4DR2 - chains A and T of the 21 polymer chains in the assembly; structure by X-ray diffraction, 3.25 A resolution.

[Chain A]
Molecule: 16S rRNA
Organism: Thermus thermophilus
Sequence (1522 nucleotides; row label = number of the first residue in the row; note: 42 numbers in that range are skipped by the numbering (no residue carries them; nothing is unmodelled there); a row labelled like 190A-190L holds insertion residues (190A, then the next letters in order); numbering starts at 0):
     0 UUUGUUGGAG AGUUUGAUCC UGGCUCAGGG UGAACGCUGG CGGCGUGCCU AAGACAUGCA
    60 AGUCGUGCGG G
    73 CCGCGGGGUU UU
    88 ACUCCG
    95 UGGUC
   101 AGCGGCGGAC GGGUGAGUAA CGCGUGGGU
  129A G
   130 ACCUACCCGG AAGAGGGGGA CAACCCGGGG AAACUCGGGC UAAUCCCCCA UGUGGACCCG
   190 C
190A-190L CCCUUGGGGUGU
   191 GUCCAAAGGG CUUU
   216 GCCCGCUUCC GGAUGGGCCC GCGUCCCAUC AGCUAGUUGG UGGGGUAAUG GCCCACCAAG
   276 GCGACGACGG GUAGCCGGUC UGAGAGGAUG GCCGGCCACA GGGGCACUGA GACACGGGCC
   336 CCACUCCUAC GGGAGGCAGC AGUUAGGAAU CUUCCGCAAU GGGCGCAAGC CUGACGGAGC
   396 GACGCCGCUU GGAGGAAGAA GCCCUUCGGG GUGUAAACUC CUGAA
   442 CCCGGGACGA AACCCCCGAC GA
   474 GGGGACUGAC GGUACCGGG
   494 GUAAUAGCGC CGGCCAACUC CGUGCCAGCA GCCGCGGUAA UACGGAGGGC GCGAGCGUUA
   554 CCCGGAUUCA CUGGGCGUAA AGGGCGUGUA GGCGGCCUGG GGCGUCCCAU GUGAAAGACC
   614 ACGGCUCAAC CGUGGGGGAG CGUGGGAUAC GCUCAGGCUA GACGGUGGGA GAGGGUGGUG
   674 GAAUUCCCGG AGUAGCGGUG AAAUGCGCAG AUACCGGGAG GAACGCCGAU GGCGAAGGCA
   734 GCCACCUGGU CCACCCGUGA CGCUGAGGCG CGAAAGCGUG GGGAGCAAAC CGGAUUAGAU
   794 ACCCGGGUAG UCCACGCCCU AAACGAUGCG CGCUAGGUCU CUGGGUCU
   848 CCUGGGGGCC GAAGCUAACG CGUUAAGCGC GCCGCCUGGG GAGUACGGCC GCAAGGCUGA
   908 AACUCAAAGG AAUUGACGGG GGCCCGCACA AGCGGUGGAG CAUGUGGUUU AAUUCGAAGX
   968 AACGCGAAGA ACCUUACCAG GCCUUGACAU GCUAGG
 1003A G
  1004 AACCCGGGUG AAAGCCUGGG GUGCCCC
1030A-1030D GCGA
  1031 GGGGAGCCCU AGCACAGGUG CUGCAUGGCC GUCGUCAGCU CGUGCCGUGA GGUGUUGGGU
  1091 UAAGUCCCGC AACGAGCGCA ACCCCCGCCG UUAGUUGCCA GCGGUUCGGC CGGGCACUCU
  1151 AACGGGACUG CCCGCGAAA
  1171 GCGGGAGGAA GGAGGGGACG ACGUCUGGUC AGCAUGGCCC UUACGGCCUG GGCGACACAC
  1231 GUGCUACAAU GCCCACUACA AAGCGAUGCC ACCCGGCAAC GGGGAGCUAA UCGCAAAAAG
  1291 GUGGGCCCAG UUCGGAUUGG GGUCUGCAAC CCGACCCCAU GAAGCCGGAA UCGCUAGUAA
  1351 UCGCGGAUCA G
 1361A C
  1362 CAUGCCGCGG UGAAUACGUU CCCGGGCCUU GUACACACXG CCXGUXACGC CAUGGGAGCG
  1422 GGCUCUACCC GAAGUCGCCG GG
  1446 AGCCUACGGG
  1459 CAGGCGCCGA GGGUAGGGCC CGUGACUGGG GCGAAGUCGU AACAAGGUAG CUGUACCGGA
  1519 AGGUGCGGCU GGAUCCACUC CUUUCU
Not modelled in the structure: 0-4, 1534-1538
Modified residues: PSU (pseudouridine-5'-monophosphate) at position 516, 7MG (7N-methyl-8-hydroguanosine-5'-monophosphate) at position 527, M2G (N2-dimethylguanosine-5'-monophosphate) at position 966, 5MC (5-methylcytidine-5'-monophosphate) at position 967, 2MG (2N-methylguanosine-5'-monophosphate) at position 1207, 5MC (5-methylcytidine-5'-monophosphate) at position 1400, 4OC (4n,o2'-methylcytidine-5'-monophosphate) at position 1402, 5MC (5-methylcytidine-5'-monophosphate) at position 1404, 5MC (5-methylcytidine-5'-monophosphate) at position 1407, UR3 (3-methyluridine-5'-monophoshate) at position 1498, MA6 (6N-dimethyladenosine-5'-monophoshate) at position 1518, MA6 (6N-dimethyladenosine-5'-monophoshate) at position 1519, PSU (pseudouridine-5'-monophosphate) at position 1540, PSU (pseudouridine-5'-monophosphate) at position 1541
Sequence notes: conflict C1534 (A2157 in M26923.1), A1535 (C2158 in M26923.1)
Bound ions: Mg2+ site 1 near U5 (its only coordinating residue here); Mg2+ site 2 near U12 (its only coordinating residue here); Mg2+ site 3: U12, C526, 7MG_527; Mg2+ site 4 near G21 (its only coordinating residue here); Mg2+ site 5: C48, U49; Mg2+ site 6 near A53 (its only coordinating residue here); Mg2+ site 7: A59, C386; Mg2+ site 8: G61, U62; Mg2+ site 9: G107, G324; Mg2+ site 10: A109, G331; Mg2+ site 11: G117, G289; Mg2+ site 12: C121, G124, U125, G236; 84 more Mg2+ sites not listed
Small-molecule neighbours:
  - paromomycin (PAR), molecule 1: U30, G31, C48, U49, U304, G305, G306, C554, C555
  - paromomycin (PAR), molecule 2: G31, C47, C48, A50, A51, G52, A53, G113, U114, G115, A353, C355, A356, U358, U359, A360, G361, U365, C366
  - paromomycin (PAR), molecule 3: G64, U65, G68, G69, G70, C73, U95, G96, G97, U98, C99, A101
  - paromomycin (PAR), molecule 4: A119, A120, C121, G122, C123, G236, C237, G238, U239, C240, C241, C280, G281, A282
  - paromomycin (PAR), molecule 5: G127, G128, U129, C132, U133, A228, U229, G230, G231
  - paromomycin (PAR), molecule 6: G292, G293, U294, C295, U296, G297, G301, G302, A303, G610, A611, A632
  - paromomycin (PAR), molecule 7: A412, G413, A414, A415, C417, C418, C419, G424, G425, G426, U427, G428
  - paromomycin (PAR), molecule 8: G567, G568, C569, G570, G575, G821, G874, C875, C877, C879, C880
  - paromomycin (PAR), molecule 9: U598, C599, C601, A602, U603, G604, A632, G633, C634, G635, U636, G637
  - paromomycin (PAR), molecule 10: U605, G606, A607, A608, G628, G629, G630, G631
  - paromomycin (PAR), molecule 11: G610, A611, C612, C613, A614, G616, A622, C623, C624, G625, U626, G627
  - paromomycin (PAR), molecule 12: G661, G662, A663, G664, G666, G667, C739, U740, G741, G742, U743
  - paromomycin (PAR), molecule 13: U669, G670, G671, U672, G673, G714, A715, A716, C717, C805, C806, A807
  - paromomycin (PAR), molecule 14: A716, C717, G718, C732, A733, A766, A767, U804, C805, C806, G1525, G1526
  - paromomycin (PAR), molecule 15: C770, G771, U772, G773, G774, G775, G776, A802, G803
  - paromomycin (PAR), molecule 16: C1060, G1061, U1062, U1065, C1066, C1189, G1190
  - paromomycin (PAR), molecule 17: G1405, U1406, 5MC_1407, A1408, C1409, G1489, C1490, G1491, A1492, A1493, G1494, U1495, C1496

[Chain T]
Molecule: 30S ribosomal protein S20
Organism: Thermus thermophilus
Reference sequence: P80380 (RS20_THET8); numbering as in UniProt (aligned over 1-106)
Amino-acid sequence (106 residues; row label = number of the first residue in the row):
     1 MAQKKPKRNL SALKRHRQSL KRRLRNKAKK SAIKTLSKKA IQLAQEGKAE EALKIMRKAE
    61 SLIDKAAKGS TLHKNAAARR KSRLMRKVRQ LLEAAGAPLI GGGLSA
Not modelled in the structure: 1-7

[How chain A and chain T interact]
Pairs across the interface (99):
  G61(A) - Leu10(T)  phosphate contact
  G102(A) - Arg17(T)  salt bridge to the phosphate
  C103(A) - Lys14(T)  salt bridge to the phosphate
  C103(A) - Arg17(T)  salt bridge to the phosphate
  C103(A) - Lys21(T)  phosphate contact
  G104(A) - Lys14(T)  hydrogen bond to the base
  G104(A) - Gln18(T)  hydrogen bond to the phosphate
  G104(A) - Lys21(T)  salt bridge to the phosphate
  G105(A) - Gln18(T)  phosphate contact
  G105(A) - Arg22(T)  salt bridge to the phosphate
  C106(A) - Arg15(T)  base contact
  G107(A) - Arg15(T)  hydrogen bond to the base
  G108(A) - Arg15(T)  base contact
  C132(A) - Lys74(T)  hydrogen bond to the phosphate
  C132(A) - Asn75(T)  hydrogen bond to the phosphate
  U133(A) - Lys74(T)  salt bridge to the phosphate
  C174(A) - Arg25(T)  sugar contact
  C175(A) - Arg25(T)  sugar contact
  C176(A) - Lys29(T)  salt bridge to the phosphate
  C177(A) - Lys65(T)  salt bridge to the phosphate
  C178(A) - Lys65(T)  salt bridge to the phosphate
  A185(A) - Glu60(T)  base contact
  A185(A) - Ala78(T)  phosphate contact
  A185(A) - Lys81(T)  hydrogen bond to the base
  C186(A) - Ala78(T)  sugar contact
  C186(A) - Lys81(T)  hydrogen bond to the sugar
  C186(A) - Ser82(T)  hydrogen bond to the phosphate
  C186(A) - Met85(T)  hydrogen bond to the sugar
  C187(A) - Ser82(T)  hydrogen bond to the phosphate
  C187(A) - Met85(T)  sugar contact
  C187(A) - Arg86(T)  sugar contact
  C187(A) - Arg89(T)  hydrogen bond to the sugar
  C187(A) - Leu104(T)  base contact
  C187(A) - Ser105(T)  hydrogen bond to the base
  C188(A) - Arg89(T)  hydrogen bond to the sugar
  C188(A) - Ser105(T)  base contact
  U190L(A) - Ser105(T)  hydrogen bond to the base
  U190L(A) - Ala106(T)  hydrogen bond to the base
  G191(A) - Met85(T)  base contact
  G191(A) - Gly101(T)  hydrogen bond to the sugar
  G191(A) - Gly102(T)  hydrogen bond to the sugar
  G191(A) - Gly103(T)  hydrogen bond to the base
  G191(A) - Leu104(T)  hydrogen bond to the sugar
  G191(A) - Ser105(T)  hydrogen bond to the base
  U192(A) - Arg57(T)  sugar contact
  U192(A) - Glu60(T)  hydrogen bond to the sugar
  U192(A) - Gly101(T)  sugar contact
  U192(A) - Gly102(T)  sugar contact
  U192(A) - Gly103(T)  sugar contact
  C193(A) - Glu60(T)  hydrogen bond to the sugar
  C193(A) - Ser61(T)  hydrogen bond to the phosphate
  C193(A) - Asp64(T)  hydrogen bond to the sugar
  C194(A) - Ser61(T)  hydrogen bond to the phosphate
  C194(A) - Asp64(T)  sugar contact
  C194(A) - Lys65(T)  phosphate contact
  C194(A) - Lys68(T)  phosphate contact
  A195(A) - Lys65(T)  salt bridge to the phosphate
  A195(A) - Lys68(T)  salt bridge to the phosphate
  A196(A) - Lys68(T)  salt bridge to the phosphate
  G258(A) - Arg86(T)  salt bridge to the phosphate
  G259(A) - Arg83(T)  salt bridge to the phosphate
  G259(A) - Lys87(T)  salt bridge to the phosphate
  G260(A) - Arg83(T)  salt bridge to the phosphate
  U261(A) - Arg79(T)  salt bridge to the phosphate
  U261(A) - Arg80(T)  salt bridge to the phosphate
  U261(A) - Arg83(T)  base contact
  A262(A) - Lys74(T)  sugar contact
  A262(A) - Asn75(T)  sugar contact
  A262(A) - Ala76(T)  phosphate contact
  A262(A) - Arg79(T)  salt bridge to the phosphate
  A263(A) - Arg79(T)  salt bridge to the phosphate
  C322(A) - Ser19(T)  sugar contact
  C322(A) - Arg23(T)  sugar contact
  U323(A) - Ser19(T)  sugar contact
  U323(A) - Arg22(T)  phosphate contact
  U323(A) - Arg23(T)  phosphate contact
  U323(A) - Asn26(T)  hydrogen bond to the phosphate
  G324(A) - Arg22(T)  salt bridge to the phosphate
  G324(A) - Asn26(T)  hydrogen bond to the phosphate
  G324(A) - Ser70(T)  phosphate contact
  A325(A) - Ser70(T)  hydrogen bond to the phosphate
  G332(A) - Leu10(T)  phosphate contact
  G333(A) - His16(T)  sugar contact
  U1436(A) - Arg23(T)  salt bridge to the phosphate
  G1438(A) - Lys34(T)  salt bridge to the phosphate
  C1439(A) - Lys38(T)  salt bridge to the phosphate
  C1440(A) - Lys38(T)  salt bridge to the phosphate
  G1453(A) - Leu36(T)  sugar contact
  G1453(A) - Lys39(T)  hydrogen bond to the phosphate
  G1454(A) - Ala32(T)  phosphate contact
  G1454(A) - Thr35(T)  hydrogen bond to the phosphate
  G1454(A) - Lys39(T)  salt bridge to the phosphate
  G1455(A) - Ala28(T)  phosphate contact
  G1455(A) - Ser31(T)  phosphate contact
  G1455(A) - Ala32(T)  sugar contact
  G1455(A) - Thr35(T)  hydrogen bond to the phosphate
  C1459(A) - Lys27(T)  phosphate contact
  C1459(A) - Ser31(T)  hydrogen bond to the phosphate
  A1460(A) - Lys27(T)  salt bridge to the phosphate
Other interface residues (no listed pair), chain A (50 interface residues in all): A60, C131, C1437
Other interface residues (no listed pair), chain T (51 interface residues in all): Ser11, Leu24, Lys58

[Summary]
50 residues of chain A face 51 of chain T across their interface; the contacts include 32 hydrogen bonds and
27 salt bridges. Polar pairs include G104(A)-Lys14(T), G107(A)-Arg15(T) and A185(A)-Lys81(T). Chain A binds 17
copies of paromomycin. U12(A), C526(A) and 7MG_527(A) coordinate Mg2+ site 3.
Chain A is 16S rRNA and chain T is 30S ribosomal protein S20, both from Thermus thermophilus; the structure,
Crystal structure of the Thermus thermophilus (HB8) 30S ribosomal subunit with multiple copies of paromomycin
molecules ..., was determined by X-ray diffraction, deposited together with 4DR1, 4DR3, 4DR4, 4DR5, 4DR6 and
4DR7.
